PDB entry 1J0K | X-ray diffraction, 3.20 A resolution | chains A and B

Chain A (and B):
Protein: neopullulanase
From: Geobacillus stearothermophilus
Notes: EC 3.2.1.135; chain B of this document is another copy of the same molecule, construct and numbering; everything in this record applies to it too
Reference sequence: P38940 (NEPU_BACST); numbering as in UniProt (aligned over 1-588)
Amino-acid sequence (588 residues; each row starts with the number of its first residue):
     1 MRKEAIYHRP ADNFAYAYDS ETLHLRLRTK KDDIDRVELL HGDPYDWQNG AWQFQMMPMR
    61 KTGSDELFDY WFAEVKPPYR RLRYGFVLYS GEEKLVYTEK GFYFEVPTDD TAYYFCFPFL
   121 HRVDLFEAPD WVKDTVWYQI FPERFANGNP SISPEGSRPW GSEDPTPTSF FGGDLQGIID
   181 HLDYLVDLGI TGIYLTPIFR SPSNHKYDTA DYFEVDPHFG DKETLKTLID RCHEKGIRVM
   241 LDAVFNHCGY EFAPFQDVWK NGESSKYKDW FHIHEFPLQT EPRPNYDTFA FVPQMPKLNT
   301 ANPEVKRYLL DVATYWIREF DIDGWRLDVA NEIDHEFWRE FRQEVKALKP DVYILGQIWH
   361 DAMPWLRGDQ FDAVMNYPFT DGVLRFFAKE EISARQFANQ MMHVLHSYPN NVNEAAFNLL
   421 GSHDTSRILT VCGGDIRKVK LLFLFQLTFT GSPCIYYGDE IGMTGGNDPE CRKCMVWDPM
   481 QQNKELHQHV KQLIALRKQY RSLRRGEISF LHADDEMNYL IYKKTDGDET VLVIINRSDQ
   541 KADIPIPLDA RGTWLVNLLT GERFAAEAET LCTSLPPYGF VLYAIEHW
Construct notes: engineered mutation Q357 (Glu in P38940)
UniProt features mapped onto this chain:
  - active site: D328 (Nucleophile)
  - binding site (Ca(2+)): N147, N149, S153, G172, D174
  - binding site (substrate): H247, R326, H423, D424, D468, R472
  - site: D424 (Transition state stabilizer)

Interface between chain A and chain B:
Contacting residue pairs (96):
  R2(A) - R2(B)
  R2(A) - E4(B)
  R2(A) - A5(B)
  K3(A) - L67(B)
  E4(A) - A5(B)
  E4(A) - K30(B)  salt bridge
  E4(A) - F68(B)
  A5(A) - E4(B)
  Y7(A) - Y7(B)
  R9(A) - N13(B)
  R9(A) - D361(B)  salt bridge
  R9(A) - M363(B)
  R9(A) - S407(B)  hydrogen bond (side chain-backbone)
  P10(A) - D361(B)
  D12(A) - R367(B)  salt bridge
  N13(A) - R9(B)  hydrogen bond
  R28(A) - E4(B)
  R28(A) - Y7(B)
  R28(A) - R28(B)
  K30(A) - E4(B)
  D43(A) - F291(B)
  Y45(A) - F289(B)
  Y45(A) - A290(B)  hydrophobic
  Y45(A) - F291(B)
  Y45(A) - E332(B)  hydrogen bond
  D46(A) - R283(B)  salt bridge
  D46(A) - F291(B)
  L67(A) - K3(B)
  L67(A) - E4(B)
  L67(A) - F102(B)  hydrophobic
  F68(A) - E4(B)
  Y79(A) - R283(B)
  Y79(A) - F291(B)  hydrophobic
  R80(A) - H272(B)  hydrogen bond
  R80(A) - D287(B)  salt bridge
  R81(A) - T288(B)  hydrogen bond (side chain-backbone)
  R81(A) - A290(B)  hydrogen bond (side chain-backbone)
  R81(A) - F291(B)
  R83(A) - W359(B)  hydrogen bond (side chain-backbone)
  R83(A) - H360(B)
  E99(A) - H360(B)
  E99(A) - D361(B)  hydrogen bond (side chain-backbone)
  K100(A) - D381(B)  salt bridge
  K100(A) - Q400(B)
  C116(A) - H360(B)
  P118(A) - N331(B)
  P118(A) - H360(B)
  F119(A) - K297(B)
  F119(A) - E332(B)
  H121(A) - E332(B)  hydrogen bond (side chain-backbone)
  H121(A) - I333(B)
  H121(A) - D334(B)  hydrogen bond (side chain-backbone)
  V123(A) - D334(B)
  V123(A) - E336(B)
  D124(A) - D334(B)
  D124(A) - H335(B)  hydrogen bond (side chain-backbone)
  D124(A) - E336(B)  hydrogen bond (side chain-backbone)
  H272(A) - R80(B)  hydrogen bond
  R283(A) - Y79(B)  hydrogen bond
  D287(A) - R80(B)  salt bridge
  T288(A) - R81(B)  hydrogen bond (backbone-side chain)
  A290(A) - Y45(B)  hydrophobic
  A290(A) - R81(B)  hydrogen bond (backbone-side chain)
  F291(A) - D43(B)
  F291(A) - Y45(B)
  F291(A) - D46(B)
  F291(A) - R81(B)
  K297(A) - F119(B)
  A301(A) - V123(B)  hydrophobic
  N331(A) - P118(B)
  E332(A) - Y45(B)  hydrogen bond
  E332(A) - R81(B)
  E332(A) - P118(B)
  E332(A) - F119(B)
  E332(A) - H121(B)  hydrogen bond (backbone-side chain)
  I333(A) - H121(B)
  D334(A) - H121(B)  hydrogen bond (backbone-side chain)
  D334(A) - V123(B)
  D334(A) - D124(B)
  H335(A) - D124(B)  hydrogen bond (backbone-side chain)
  E336(A) - V123(B)
  E336(A) - D124(B)  hydrogen bond (backbone-side chain)
  R339(A) - R339(B)
  R339(A) - D369(B)  salt bridge
  W359(A) - R83(B)  hydrogen bond (backbone-side chain)
  H360(A) - R83(B)
  H360(A) - E99(B)
  H360(A) - C116(B)
  D361(A) - R9(B)  salt bridge
  D361(A) - E99(B)  hydrogen bond (backbone-side chain)
  M363(A) - R9(B)
  W365(A) - P118(B)  hydrophobic
  R367(A) - R367(B)
  D369(A) - R339(B)  salt bridge
  D381(A) - K100(B)
  S407(A) - R9(B)  hydrogen bond (backbone-side chain)
Interface residues without a listed pair, chain A (57 interface residues in all): A11, Q48, F289, P364, H403
Interface residues without a listed pair, chain B (57 interface residues in all): P10, A11, D12, A301, P364, W365

Overview:
The chain A/chain B interface involves 57 residues from each chain; the contacts include 24 hydrogen bonds and
10 salt bridges. Polar pairs include E4(A)-K30(B), R9(A)-D361(B) and D12(A)-R367(B). From UniProt: active-site
residue D328(A), 5 Ca2+-binding residues and 6 substrate-binding residues on chain A.
Chain A and chain B are both neopullulanase (Geobacillus stearothermophilus); the structure, Crystal structure
of neopullulanase E357Q complex with isopanose, was determined by X-ray diffraction, deposited together with
1J0H, 1J0I and 1J0J.
